Entry 3M3Y (X-ray diffraction, 3.18 A resolution); this record covers chains A and F of the 13 polymer chains in the assembly.

== Chain A ==
Molecule: DNA-directed RNA polymerase II subunit RPB1
Source organism: Saccharomyces cerevisiae
Notes: EC 2.7.7.6
UniProt: P04050 (RPB1_YEAST); numbering as in UniProt (aligned over 1-1733)
Chain sequence (1733 residues; row label = number of the first residue in the row):
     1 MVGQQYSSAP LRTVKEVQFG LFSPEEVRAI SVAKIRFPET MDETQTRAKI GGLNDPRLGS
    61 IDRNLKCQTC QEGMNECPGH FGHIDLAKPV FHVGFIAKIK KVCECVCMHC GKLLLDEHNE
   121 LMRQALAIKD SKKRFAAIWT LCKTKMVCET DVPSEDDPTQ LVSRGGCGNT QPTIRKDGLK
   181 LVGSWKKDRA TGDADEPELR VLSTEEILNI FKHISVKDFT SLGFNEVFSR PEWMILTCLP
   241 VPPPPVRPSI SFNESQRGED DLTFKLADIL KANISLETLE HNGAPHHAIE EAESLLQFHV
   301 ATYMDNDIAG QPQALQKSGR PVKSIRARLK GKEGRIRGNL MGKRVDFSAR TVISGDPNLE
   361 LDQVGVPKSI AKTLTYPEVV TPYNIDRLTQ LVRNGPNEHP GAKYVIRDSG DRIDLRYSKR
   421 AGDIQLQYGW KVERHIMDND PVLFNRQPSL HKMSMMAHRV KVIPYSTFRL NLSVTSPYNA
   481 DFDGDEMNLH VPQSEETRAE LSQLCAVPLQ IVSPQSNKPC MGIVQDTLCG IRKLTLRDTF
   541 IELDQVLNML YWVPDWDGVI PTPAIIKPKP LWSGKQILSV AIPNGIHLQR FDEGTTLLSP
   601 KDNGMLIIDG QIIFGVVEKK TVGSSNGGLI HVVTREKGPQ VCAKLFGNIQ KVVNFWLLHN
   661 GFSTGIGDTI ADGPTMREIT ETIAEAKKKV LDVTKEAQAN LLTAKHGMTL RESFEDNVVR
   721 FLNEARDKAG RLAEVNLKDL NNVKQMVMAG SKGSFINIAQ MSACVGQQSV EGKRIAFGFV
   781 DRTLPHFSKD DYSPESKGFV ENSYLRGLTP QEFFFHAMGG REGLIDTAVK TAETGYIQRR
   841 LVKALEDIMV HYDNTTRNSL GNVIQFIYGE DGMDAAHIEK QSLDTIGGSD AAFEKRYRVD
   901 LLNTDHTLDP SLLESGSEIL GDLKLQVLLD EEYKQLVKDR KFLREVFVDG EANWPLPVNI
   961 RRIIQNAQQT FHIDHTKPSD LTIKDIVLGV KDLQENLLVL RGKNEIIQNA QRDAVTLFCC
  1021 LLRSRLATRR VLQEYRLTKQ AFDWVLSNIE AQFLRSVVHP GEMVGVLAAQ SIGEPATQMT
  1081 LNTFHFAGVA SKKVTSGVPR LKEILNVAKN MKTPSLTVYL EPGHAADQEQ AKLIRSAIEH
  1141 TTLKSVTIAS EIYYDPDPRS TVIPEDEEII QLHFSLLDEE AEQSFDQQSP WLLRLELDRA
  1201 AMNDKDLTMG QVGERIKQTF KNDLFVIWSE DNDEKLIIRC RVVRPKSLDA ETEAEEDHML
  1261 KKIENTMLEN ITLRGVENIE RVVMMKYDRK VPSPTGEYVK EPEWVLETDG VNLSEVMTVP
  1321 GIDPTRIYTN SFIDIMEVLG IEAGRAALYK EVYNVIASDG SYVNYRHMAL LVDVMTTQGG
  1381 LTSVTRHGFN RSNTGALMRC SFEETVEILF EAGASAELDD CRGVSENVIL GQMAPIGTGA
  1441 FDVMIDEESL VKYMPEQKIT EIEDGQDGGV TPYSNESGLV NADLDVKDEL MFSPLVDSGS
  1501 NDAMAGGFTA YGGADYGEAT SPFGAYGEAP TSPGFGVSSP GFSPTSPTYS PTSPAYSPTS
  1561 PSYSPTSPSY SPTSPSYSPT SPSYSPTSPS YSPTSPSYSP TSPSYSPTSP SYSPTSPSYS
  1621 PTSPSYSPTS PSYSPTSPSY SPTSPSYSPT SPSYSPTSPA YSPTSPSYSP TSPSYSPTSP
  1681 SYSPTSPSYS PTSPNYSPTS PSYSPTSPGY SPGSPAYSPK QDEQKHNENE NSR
Unresolved in the structure: 1-2, 155-160, 187-198, 1082-1091, 1177-1186, 1244-1253, 1446-1733
Metal / ion sites: Zn2+ site 1: C70, C77, H80; Zn2+ site 2: C110, C167; Mg2+: D481, D483, D485 (shared with 2 residues of chain R)
Ligand contacts: cis-diammine(pyridine)chloroplatinum(II) (C7P): A828, T831, A832
From the paper describing this entry:
  - binding site for cis-diammine(pyridine)chloroplatinum(II): A828, T831

== Chain F ==
Molecule: DNA-directed RNA polymerases I, II, and III subunit RPABC2
Source organism: Saccharomyces cerevisiae
UniProt: P20435 (RPAB2_YEAST); residue numbers follow UniProt; this construct covers 1-155
Chain sequence (155 residues; numbered 1 to 155; the number before each row is that of its first residue):
     1 MSDYEEAFND GNENFEDFDV EHFSDEETYE EKPQFKDGET TDANGKTIVT GGNGPEDFQQ
    61 HEQIRRKTLK EKAIPKDQRA TTPYMTKYER ARILGTRALQ ISMNAPVFVD LEGETDPLRI
   121 AMKELAEKKI PLVIRRYLPD GSFEDWSVEE LIVDL
Unresolved in the structure: 1-71

== Interface between chain A and chain F ==
Contacting residue pairs (56):
  V379(A) - S102(F)
  V380(A) - N104(F)
  T381(A) - S102(F)  hydrogen bond (side chain-backbone)
  T381(A) - N104(F)  hydrogen bond
  Y383(A) - V107(F)
  Y383(A) - T115(F)
  E495(A) - A98(F)
  E495(A) - L99(F)
  E495(A) - S102(F)
  E495(A) - P117(F)
  E496(A) - G95(F)
  E496(A) - L99(F)
  A499(A) - G95(F)
  S502(A) - L118(F)
  Q503(A) - R90(F)
  L504(A) - K87(F)
  L504(A) - Y88(F)  hydrophobic
  L504(A) - A91(F)  hydrophobic
  H851(A) - P139(F)
  Y852(A) - T81(F)
  Y852(A) - T86(F)
  Y852(A) - E89(F)  hydrogen bond
  Y852(A) - R136(F)
  Y852(A) - Y137(F)
  Y852(A) - L138(F)  hydrophobic
  D853(A) - P139(F)
  R857(A) - P139(F)
  R1001(A) - A80(F)
  R1001(A) - T82(F)
  R1001(A) - P83(F)
  L1054(A) - Y84(F)
  R1055(A) - D154(F)  salt bridge
  H1059(A) - T86(F)
  H1059(A) - K87(F)  hydrogen bond (side chain-backbone)
  P1060(A) - T86(F)
  P1060(A) - Y88(F)
  G1061(A) - Y88(F)
  E1062(A) - K87(F)  salt bridge
  E1062(A) - Y88(F)  hydrogen bond
  M1433(A) - R92(F)
  G1437(A) - Y88(F)
  T1438(A) - Y88(F)
  T1438(A) - R92(F)
  F1441(A) - Y88(F)
  F1441(A) - E89(F)
  F1441(A) - R135(F)
  D1442(A) - V133(F)
  D1442(A) - I134(F)
  D1442(A) - R135(F)  hydrogen bond (backbone-backbone)
  D1442(A) - Y137(F)  hydrogen bond
  V1443(A) - R92(F)
  V1443(A) - V133(F)
  M1444(A) - L132(F)
  M1444(A) - V133(F)  hydrogen bond (backbone-backbone)
  M1444(A) - R135(F)
  I1445(A) - P131(F)
Also at the interface, not in a pair above, chain A (33 interface residues in all): P382, G1002, A1051, A1440
Also at the interface, not in a pair above, chain F (38 interface residues in all): M85, L94, T96, I101, M103, L111, I120

== Summary ==
33 residues of chain A face 38 of chain F across their interface, with 8 hydrogen bonds and 2 salt bridges.
Among the polar pairs are R1055(A)-D154(F), E1062(A)-K87(F) and T381(A)-S102(F). Chain A binds
cis-diammine(pyridine)chloroplatinum(II). C70(A), C77(A) and H80(A) form the Zn2+ site 1. From the paper: a
binding site for cis-diammine(pyridine)chloroplatinum(II) at A828(A) and T831(A).
Chain A is DNA-directed RNA polymerase II subunit RPB1 and chain F is DNA-directed RNA polymerases I, II, and
III subunit RPABC2, both from Saccharomyces cerevisiae; the structure, RNA polymerase II elongation complex C,
was determined by X-ray diffraction together with 3M4O from the same study.
